Entry 3OTO (X-ray diffraction, 3.69 A resolution); this record covers chains A and Q of the 21 polymer chains in the assembly.

[Chain A]
Molecule: 16S rRNA
From: Thermus thermophilus
Sequence (1522 nucleotides; row label = number of the first residue in the row; note: 42 numbers in that range are skipped by the numbering (no residue carries them; nothing is unmodelled there); a row labelled like 190A-190L holds insertion residues (190A, then the next letters in order); numbering starts at 0):
     0 UUUGUUGGAG AGUUUGAUCC UGGCUCAGGG UGAACGCUGG CGGCGUGCCU AAGACAUGCA
    60 AGUCGUGCGG G
    73 CCGCGGGGUU UU
    88 ACUCCG
    95 UGGUC
   101 AGCGGCGGAC GGGUGAGUAA CGCGUGGGU
  129A G
   130 ACCUACCCGG AAGAGGGGGA CAACCCGGGG AAACUCGGGC UAAUCCCCCA UGUGGACCCG
   190 C
190A-190L CCCUUGGGGUGU
   191 GUCCAAAGGG CUUU
   216 GCCCGCUUCC GGAUGGGCCC GCGUCCCAUC AGCUAGUUGG UGGGGUAAUG GCCCACCAAG
   276 GCGACGACGG GUAGCCGGUC UGAGAGGAUG GCCGGCCACA GGGGCACUGA GACACGGGCC
   336 CCACUCCUAC GGGAGGCAGC AGUUAGGAAU CUUCCGCAAU GGGCGCAAGC CUGACGGAGC
   396 GACGCCGCUU GGAGGAAGAA GCCCUUCGGG GUGUAAACUC CUGAA
   442 CCCGGGACGA AACCCCCGAC GA
   474 GGGGACUGAC GGUACCGGG
   494 GUAAUAGCGC CGGCCAACUC CGUGCCAGCA GCCGCGGUAA UACGGAGGGC GCGAGCGUUA
   554 CCCGGAUUCA CUGGGCGUAA AGGGCGUGUA GGCGGCCUGG GGCGUCCCAU GUGAAAGACC
   614 ACGGCUCAAC CGUGGGGGAG CGUGGGAUAC GCUCAGGCUA GACGGUGGGA GAGGGUGGUG
   674 GAAUUCCCGG AGUAGCGGUG AAAUGCGCAG AUACCGGGAG GAACGCCGAU GGCGAAGGCA
   734 GCCACCUGGU CCACCCGUGA CGCUGAGGCG CGAAAGCGUG GGGAGCAAAC CGGAUUAGAU
   794 ACCCGGGUAG UCCACGCCCU AAACGAUGCG CGCUAGGUCU CUGGGUCU
   848 CCUGGGGGCC GAAGCUAACG CGUUAAGCGC GCCGCCUGGG GAGUACGGCC GCAAGGCUGA
   908 AACUCAAAGG AAUUGACGGG GGCCCGCACA AGCGGUGGAG CAUGUGGUUU AAUUCGAAGC
   968 AACGCGAAGA ACCUUACCAG GCCUUGACAU GCUAGG
 1003A G
  1004 AACCCGGGUG AAAGCCUGGG GUGCCCC
1030A-1030D GCGA
  1031 GGGGAGCCCU AGCACAGGUG CUGCAUGGCC GUCGUCAGCU CGUGCCGUGA GGUGUUGGGU
  1091 UAAGUCCCGC AACGAGCGCA ACCCCCGCCG UUAGUUGCCA GCGGUUCGGC CGGGCACUCU
  1151 AACGGGACUG CCCGCGAAA
  1171 GCGGGAGGAA GGAGGGGACG ACGUCUGGUC AGCAUGGCCC UUACGGCCUG GGCGACACAC
  1231 GUGCUACAAU GCCCACUACA AAGCGAUGCC ACCCGGCAAC GGGGAGCUAA UCGCAAAAAG
  1291 GUGGGCCCAG UUCGGAUUGG GGUCUGCAAC CCGACCCCAU GAAGCCGGAA UCGCUAGUAA
  1351 UCGCGGAUCA G
 1361A C
  1362 CAUGCCGCGG UGAAUACGUU CCCGGGCCUU GUACACACCG CCCGUCACGC CAUGGGAGCG
  1422 GGCUCUACCC GAAGUCGCCG GG
  1446 AGCCUACGGG
  1459 CAGGCGCCGA GGGUAGGGCC CGUGACUGGG GCGAAGUCGU AACAAGGUAG CUGUACCGGA
  1519 AGGUGCGGCU GGAUCACCUC CUUUCU
Unresolved in the structure: 0-4, 1535-1538
Bound ions: Mg2+ site 1: U12, G22; K+ site 1 near G21 (its only coordinating residue here); Mg2+ site 2 near C48 (its only coordinating residue here); K+ site 2: A53, A353; Mg2+ site 3 near U62 (its only coordinating residue here); Mg2+ site 4: A116, G117, G289; Mg2+ site 5: A116, G289; Mg2+ site 6: C121, G124, U125, G236; Mg2+ site 7 near A195 (its only coordinating residue here); K+ site 3: G297, G299, G558; K+ site 4 near G305 (its only coordinating residue here); K+ site 5 near C352 (its only coordinating residue here); 36 more Mg2+ sites not listed; 17 more K+ sites not listed
Reported in the primary citation:
  - contacts within the chain: G1516-A1519 (hydrogen bond)
  - conformationally variable residues (domain motion, loop rearrangement): A792, U793, A794, C1054, A1492, A1493, G1517, A1518, A1519

[Chain Q]
Molecule: 30S ribosomal protein S17
From: Thermus thermophilus
UniProtKB: P24321 (RS17_THETH); residues 1-105 here = UniProt positions 1-105
Chain sequence (105 residues; each row starts with the number of its first residue):
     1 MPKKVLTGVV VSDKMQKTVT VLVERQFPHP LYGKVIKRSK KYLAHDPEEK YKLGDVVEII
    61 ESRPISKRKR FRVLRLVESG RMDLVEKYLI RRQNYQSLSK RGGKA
Unresolved in the structure: 1

[Chain A / chain Q interface]
Contacting residue pairs - 103 pairs, chain A then chain Q:
  G127(A) - Pro2(Q)  hydrogen bond to the sugar
  G127(A) - Glu61(Q)  hydrogen bond to the base
  G128(A) - Pro2(Q)  sugar contact
  G128(A) - Lys3(Q)  sugar contact
  G128(A) - Glu61(Q)  sugar contact
  U129(A) - Lys3(Q)  salt bridge to the phosphate
  A130(A) - Arg63(Q)  salt bridge to the phosphate
  A130(A) - Pro64(Q)  base contact
  U190E(A) - Ser62(Q)  base contact
  U190E(A) - Arg63(Q)  hydrogen bond to the base
  U190E(A) - Arg72(Q)  hydrogen bond to the base
  G190F(A) - Arg63(Q)  base contact
  C234(A) - Glu61(Q)  base contact
  C234(A) - Arg70(Q)  hydrogen bond to the phosphate
  C235(A) - Glu61(Q)  sugar contact
  C235(A) - Arg70(Q)  salt bridge to the phosphate
  C235(A) - Phe71(Q)  sugar contact
  G236(A) - Lys4(Q)  hydrogen bond to the sugar
  G236(A) - Lys40(Q)  salt bridge to the phosphate
  G236(A) - Tyr42(Q)  hydrogen bond to the phosphate
  C237(A) - Arg25(Q)  hydrogen bond to the phosphate
  C237(A) - Lys40(Q)  salt bridge to the phosphate
  C237(A) - Tyr42(Q)  phosphate contact
  G238(A) - Arg25(Q)  salt bridge to the phosphate
  A246(A) - Leu98(Q)  hydrogen bond to the sugar
  A246(A) - Ser99(Q)  sugar contact
  G247(A) - Ser99(Q)  phosphate contact
  G247(A) - Lys100(Q)  salt bridge to the phosphate
  G247(A) - Arg101(Q)  salt bridge to the phosphate
  U253(A) - Met15(Q)  hydrogen bond to the sugar
  U253(A) - Lys67(Q)  salt bridge to the phosphate
  U253(A) - Arg68(Q)  phosphate contact
  G254(A) - Met15(Q)  sugar contact
  G254(A) - Gln16(Q)  hydrogen bond to the sugar
  G254(A) - Thr18(Q)  hydrogen bond to the sugar
  G254(A) - Ser66(Q)  hydrogen bond to the phosphate
  G254(A) - Lys67(Q)  phosphate contact
  G254(A) - Arg68(Q)  phosphate contact
  G254(A) - Lys69(Q)  phosphate contact
  G255(A) - Gln16(Q)  sugar contact
  G255(A) - Lys17(Q)  hydrogen bond to the phosphate
  G255(A) - Ile65(Q)  phosphate contact
  G255(A) - Ser66(Q)  phosphate contact
  G255(A) - Lys69(Q)  salt bridge to the phosphate
  U256(A) - Lys17(Q)  salt bridge to the phosphate
  U264(A) - Arg63(Q)  sugar contact
  U264(A) - Pro64(Q)  hydrogen bond to the sugar
  G265(A) - Pro64(Q)  sugar contact
  G265(A) - Ile65(Q)  phosphate contact
  G265(A) - Ser66(Q)  sugar contact
  G265(A) - Lys67(Q)  hydrogen bond to the sugar
  G266(A) - Ile65(Q)  phosphate contact
  G266(A) - Lys67(Q)  sugar contact
  C267(A) - Lys67(Q)  phosphate contact
  A273(A) - Gln16(Q)  sugar contact
  G275(A) - Lys14(Q)  phosphate contact
  G275(A) - Met15(Q)  sugar contact
  G276(A) - Ser12(Q)  hydrogen bond to the phosphate
  G276(A) - Met15(Q)  sugar contact
  G276(A) - Thr20(Q)  phosphate contact
  G276(A) - Leu43(Q)  phosphate contact
  G276(A) - Arg68(Q)  hydrogen bond to the sugar
  C277(A) - Thr20(Q)  phosphate contact
  C277(A) - Lys41(Q)  salt bridge to the phosphate
  C277(A) - Arg68(Q)  salt bridge to the phosphate
  G278(A) - Lys41(Q)  salt bridge to the phosphate
  G278(A) - Arg92(Q)  hydrogen bond to the base
  G278(A) - Tyr95(Q)  base contact
  A279(A) - Arg91(Q)  salt bridge to the phosphate
  A279(A) - Tyr95(Q)  hydrogen bond to the phosphate
  A279(A) - Leu98(Q)  hydrogen bond to the base
  C280(A) - Arg38(Q)  hydrogen bond to the sugar
  C280(A) - Ser39(Q)  hydrogen bond to the base
  C280(A) - Arg91(Q)  hydrogen bond to the base
  C564(A) - Leu31(Q)  base contact
  C564(A) - Tyr32(Q)  sugar contact
  U582(A) - Ile90(Q)  sugar contact
  U582(A) - Asn94(Q)  hydrogen bond to the sugar
  U582(A) - Ala105(Q)  sugar contact
  A583(A) - Arg91(Q)  sugar contact
  A583(A) - Asn94(Q)  hydrogen bond to the sugar
  G584(A) - Lys87(Q)  salt bridge to the phosphate
  G585(A) - Lys34(Q)  hydrogen bond to the phosphate
  G585(A) - Lys37(Q)  salt bridge to the phosphate
  C586(A) - Lys34(Q)  salt bridge to the phosphate
  C596(A) - Gln26(Q)  base contact
  G597(A) - Gln26(Q)  sugar contact
  G597(A) - Val35(Q)  sugar contact
  U598(A) - Pro28(Q)  phosphate contact
  G635(A) - Pro2(Q)  sugar contact
  U636(A) - Pro2(Q)  sugar contact
  C647(A) - Arg81(Q)  salt bridge to the phosphate
  G760(A) - Asn94(Q)  base contact
  G760(A) - Ser97(Q)  hydrogen bond to the base
  G760(A) - Leu98(Q)  sugar contact
  G760(A) - Lys104(Q)  hydrogen bond to the base
  G760(A) - Ala105(Q)  base contact
  G761(A) - Ser97(Q)  sugar contact
  G761(A) - Gly103(Q)  hydrogen bond to the sugar
  G761(A) - Ala105(Q)  hydrogen bond to the sugar
  G895(A) - Lys100(Q)  phosphate contact
  C896(A) - Lys100(Q)  salt bridge to the phosphate
  C897(A) - Lys100(Q)  phosphate contact
Other interface residues (no listed pair), chain A (53 interface residues in all): G129A, U252, C272, G301, C645, A759, C762, C879
Other interface residues (no listed pair), chain Q (54 interface residues in all): Phe27, His45, Gly102

[Summary]
53 residues of chain A and 54 residues of chain Q are in contact; the contacts include 31 hydrogen bonds and
20 salt bridges. Polar pairs include G127(A)-Glu61(Q), U190E(A)-Arg63(Q) and U190E(A)-Arg72(Q). From the
paper: conformational variability at A792(A), U793(A) and A794(A) among others; contacts within the chain
involving G1516(A) and A1519(A).
Here chain A is 16S rRNA and chain Q is 30S ribosomal protein S17, both from Thermus thermophilus. Entry 3OTO
(Crystal Structure of the 30S ribosomal subunit from a KsgA mutant of Thermus thermophilus (HB8)) was
determined by X-ray diffraction.
